PDB entry 6J4Z | electron microscopy, 4.10 A resolution (low resolution: residue-level contacts below are approximate; hydrogen-bond / salt-bridge calls are withheld) | chains N and b of the 27 polymer chains in the assembly

Chain N:
Molecule: 198-nt DNA strand
Sequence (198 nucleotides; numbered -125 to 72; the number before each row is that of its first residue; numbers below 1 keep their minus sign (DG-125 is residue -125)):
  -125 GCTTACGTCA GTCTGGCCAT CTTTGTGTTT GGTGTGTTTG GGTGGTGGCC GTTTTCGTTG
   -65 TTTTTTTCTG TCTCGTGCCT GGTGTCTTGG GTGTAATCCC CTTGGCGGTT AAAACGCGGG
    -5 GGACAGCGCG TACGTGCGTT TAAGCGGTGC TAGAGCTGTC TACGACCAAT TGAGCGGCCT
    55 CGGCACCGGG ATTCTGAT
Unresolved in the structure: -125 to -56, -37 to -33

Chain b:
Molecule: Histone H4
From: Homo sapiens
UniProtKB: P62805 (H4_HUMAN); residues 0-102 here correspond to UniProt positions 1-103 (UniProt number = residue number + 1)
Chain sequence (106 residues; each row starts with the number of its first residue; numbers below 1 keep their minus sign (Gly-3 is residue -3)):
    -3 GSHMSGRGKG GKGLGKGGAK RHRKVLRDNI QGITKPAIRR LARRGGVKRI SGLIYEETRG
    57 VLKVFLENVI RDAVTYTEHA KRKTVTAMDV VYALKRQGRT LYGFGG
Unresolved in the structure: -3 to 22
Differences from the reference sequence: expression tag (-3 to -1)
UniProt features mapped onto this chain:
  - DNA-binding region: Lys16 to Lys20
  - modified residue: Ser1 (N-acetylserine), Arg3 (Asymmetric dimethylarginine), Lys5 (N6-(2-hydroxyisobutyryl)lysine), Lys8 (N6-(2-hydroxyisobutyryl)lysine), Lys12 (N6-(2-hydroxyisobutyryl)lysine), Lys16 (N6-(2-hydroxyisobutyryl)lysine), Lys20 (N6,N6,N6-trimethyllysine), Lys31 (N6-(2-hydroxyisobutyryl)lysine), Lys44 (N6-(2-hydroxyisobutyryl)lysine), Ser47 (Phosphoserine), Tyr51 (Phosphotyrosine), Lys59 (N6-(2-hydroxyisobutyryl)lysine), Lys77 (N6-(2-hydroxyisobutyryl)lysine), Lys79 (N6-(2-hydroxyisobutyryl)lysine), Thr80 (Phosphothreonine), Tyr88 (Phosphotyrosine), Lys91 (N6-(2-hydroxyisobutyryl)lysine)
  - cross-link (Glycyl lysine isopeptide (Lys-Gly)): Lys12 (interchain with G-Cter in SUMO2), Lys20 (interchain with G-Cter in SUMO2), Lys31 (interchain with G-Cter in SUMO2), Lys59 (interchain with G-Cter in SUMO2), Lys79 (interchain with G-Cter in SUMO2), Lys91 (interchain with G-Cter in SUMO2)

Chain N / chain b interface:
Contacting residue pairs - 10 pairs, chain N then chain b:
  DC7(N) with Arg45(b); Ser47(b); Gly48(b)
  DG8(N) with Arg45(b); Ile46(b)
  DG27(N) with Lys79(b)
  DA28(N) with Arg78(b); Lys79(b); Thr80(b)
  DG29(N) with Arg78(b)
Interface residues without a listed pair, chain b (8 interface residues in all): Lys77

Overview:
5 residues of chain N face 8 of chain b across their interface. UniProt lists a DNA-binding region on chain b.
Chain N is a 198-nt DNA strand and chain b is Histone H4 (Homo sapiens); the structure, RNA polymerase II
elongation complex bound with Spt4/5 and foreign DNA, stalled at SHL(-1) of the ..., was determined by
electron microscopy (same publication as 6IR9, 6J4W, 6J4X, 6J4Y, 6J50 and 6J51).
